2AN5 - chain A; structure by X-ray diffraction, 2.50 A resolution.

Chain A:
Molecule: Phenylethanolamine N-methyltransferase
From: Homo sapiens
Notes: EC 2.1.1.28
UniProt: P11086 (PNMT_HUMAN); numbering as in UniProt (aligned over 1-282)
Amino-acid sequence (289 residues; numbered 1 to 289; the number before each row is that of its first residue):
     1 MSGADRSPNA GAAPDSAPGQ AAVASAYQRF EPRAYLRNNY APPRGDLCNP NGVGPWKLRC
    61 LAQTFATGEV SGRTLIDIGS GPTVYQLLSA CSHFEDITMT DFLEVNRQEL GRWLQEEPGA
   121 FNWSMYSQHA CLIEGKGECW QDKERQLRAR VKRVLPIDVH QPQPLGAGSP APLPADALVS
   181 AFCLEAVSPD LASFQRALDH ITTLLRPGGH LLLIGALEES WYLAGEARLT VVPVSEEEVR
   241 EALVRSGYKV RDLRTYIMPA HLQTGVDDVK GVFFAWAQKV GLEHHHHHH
Not modelled in the structure: 1-22, 281-289
Differences from the reference sequence: expression tag (283-289)
Ligand contacts:
  - S-adenosylhomocysteine (SAH): Tyr-27, Phe-30, Tyr-35, Tyr-40, Gly-79, Ser-80, Gly-81, Pro-82, Thr-83, Tyr-85, Gln-86, Asp-101, Phe-102, Leu-103, Asn-106, Ile-157, Asp-158, Val-159, His-160, Ala-181, Phe-182, Cys-183, Ala-186, Val-187, Tyr-222
  - TTL (trans-(1S,2S)-2-amino-1,2,3,4-tetrahydronaphthalen-1-ol): Tyr-35, Asn-39, Tyr-40, Arg-44, Val-53, Lys-57, Phe-182, Ala-216, Glu-219, Tyr-222, Met-258, Asp-267, Val-269, Val-272
UniProt features mapped onto this chain:
  - binding site (S-adenosyl-L-methionine): Tyr-35, Tyr-40, Gly-79, Ser-80, Tyr-85, Asp-101, Asn-106, Asp-158, Val-159, Ala-181
  - binding site (octopamine): Glu-219, Asp-267
  - modified residue: Ser-7 (Phosphoserine)
  - natural variant: Asn-9 (N9S: Slight increase in protein expression and enzyme activity with octopamine as substrate), Thr-98 (T98A: Significant decrease in protein expression and enzyme activity with octopamine as substrate), Arg-112 (R112C: No significant effect on protein expression and enzyme activity with octopamine as substrate), Ala-175 (A175T: No significant effect on protein expression and enzyme activity with octopamine as substrate)
  - mutagenesis: Tyr-35 (Y35F: Strongly increases KM for phenylethanolamine and S-adenosyl-L-methionine), Glu-185 (E185A/Q: Strongly reduced enzyme activity towards phenylethanolamine. Increases affinity for S-adenosyl-L-methionine; E185D: Strongly reduced enzyme activity towards phenylethanolamine ...), Glu-219 (E219A: Reduced enzyme activity towards phenylethanolamine. Decreases affinity for phenylethanolamine 6-fold. Decreases affinity for S-adenosyl-L-methionine 2-fold), Asp-267 (D267A/N: Strongly reduced enzyme activity towards phenylethanolamine. Decreases affinity for phenylethanolamine 200-fold. Decreases affinity for S-adenosyl-L-methionine 3-fold)

In short:
Ligands of chain A: S-adenosylhomocysteine and compound TTL. From UniProt: 10 S-adenosyl-L-methionine-binding
residues, octopamine-binding residues Glu-219 and Asp-267 and 4 mutagenesis sites.
Chain A is Phenylethanolamine N-methyltransferase (Homo sapiens); the structure, Structure of human PNMT
complexed with S-adenosyl-homocysteine and an inhibitor, trans-(1S,2S)-2-amino-1-tetralol, was determined by
X-ray diffraction together with 2AN3 and 2AN4 from the same study.
